8GAL - chains C and D of the 4 polymer chains in the assembly; structure by X-ray diffraction, 1.80 A resolution.

== Chain C ==
Name: Lipopolysaccharide export system protein LptA
From: Escherichia coli
Reference sequence: A0A6D0DFJ5 (A0A6D0DFJ5_ECOLX); residue numbers follow UniProt; this construct covers 28-159
Chain sequence (132 residues; row label = number of the first residue in the row):
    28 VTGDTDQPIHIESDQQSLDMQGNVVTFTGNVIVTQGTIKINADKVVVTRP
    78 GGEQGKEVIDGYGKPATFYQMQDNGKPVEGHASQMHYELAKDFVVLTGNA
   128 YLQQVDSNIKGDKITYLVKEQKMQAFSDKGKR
Disordered / not traced: 156-159

== Chain D ==
Name: Thanatin
From: Murgantia histrionica
Chain sequence (20 residues; numbered 2 to 21; the number before each row is that of its first residue):
     2 GSKPVPIIACNRKTGKCRRI
Disordered / not traced: 2-3
Disulfide bonds: Cys-11/Cys-18
What the authors report for this chain:
  - mutagenesis - C11E/C18K (KD: 0.70 +/- 0.01 nM): unchanged binding to Lipopolysaccharide export system protein LptA (chain C)

== How chain C and chain D interact ==
Residue-residue contacts (35; chain C residue first):
  Thr-32(C) / Val-6(D)
  Asp-33(C) / Val-6(D)
  Gln-34(C) / Val-6(D)
  Pro-35(C) / Pro-7(D)
  Ile-36(C) / Val-6(D)  hydrophobic
  Ile-36(C) / Pro-7(D)  hydrogen bond (backbone-backbone)
  Ile-36(C) / Ile-8(D)
  Ile-36(C) / Ile-9(D)  hydrogen bond (backbone-backbone)
  His-37(C) / Ile-9(D)
  Ile-38(C) / Ile-8(D)  hydrophobic
  Ile-38(C) / Ile-9(D)  hydrogen bond (backbone-backbone)
  Ile-38(C) / Ala-10(D)
  Ile-38(C) / Cys-11(D)  hydrogen bond (backbone-backbone)
  Glu-39(C) / Cys-11(D)
  Glu-39(C) / Arg-13(D)  salt bridge
  Ser-40(C) / Cys-11(D)  hydrogen bond (backbone-backbone)
  Ser-40(C) / Asn-12(D)
  Ser-40(C) / Arg-13(D)  hydrogen bond (backbone-backbone)
  Asp-41(C) / Asn-12(D)
  Asp-41(C) / Arg-13(D)  salt bridge
  Asp-41(C) / Lys-14(D)  salt bridge
  Gln-43(C) / Ala-10(D)
  Gln-43(C) / Cys-11(D)
  Gln-43(C) / Asn-12(D)  hydrogen bond
  Gln-43(C) / Arg-19(D)  hydrogen bond
  Phe-54(C) / Ala-10(D)  hydrophobic
  Gly-56(C) / Arg-13(D)  hydrogen bond (backbone-side chain)
  Asn-57(C) / Arg-13(D)  hydrogen bond (backbone-side chain)
  Ile-59(C) / Arg-13(D)
  Gln-62(C) / Val-6(D)
  Val-74(C) / Ile-21(D)  hydrophobic
  Arg-76(C) / Ile-21(D)  hydrogen bond (side chain-backbone)
  Gln-81(C) / Pro-5(D)
  Gly-82(C) / Pro-5(D)
  Glu-84(C) / Ile-8(D)
Interface residues without a listed pair, chain C (23 interface residues in all): Val-52, Leu-116

== Overview ==
23 residues of chain C face 12 of chain D across their interface, with 11 hydrogen bonds and 3 salt bridges.
Polar pairs include Glu-39(C)/Arg-13(D), Asp-41(C)/Arg-13(D) and Asp-41(C)/Lys-14(D). The paper reports that
C11E/C18K of chain D leave binding to Lipopolysaccharide export system protein LptA (chain C) unchanged.
Chain C is Lipopolysaccharide export system protein LptA (Escherichia coli) and chain D is Thanatin (Murgantia
histrionica); the structure, Crystal Structure of the E. coli LptA in complex with Murgantia histrionica
Thanatin, was determined by X-ray diffraction together with 8GAJ and 8GAK from the same study.
